3AOH - chains D and X of the 8 polymer chains in the assembly; structure by X-ray diffraction, 4.10 A resolution (low resolution: residue-level contacts below are approximate; hydrogen-bond / salt-bridge calls are withheld).

# Chain D
Name: DNA-directed RNA polymerase subunit beta'
Organism: Thermus thermophilus
Notes: EC 2.7.7.6
UniProt: Q8RQE8 (RPOC_THET8); numbering as in UniProt (aligned over 1-1524)
Sequence (1524 residues; numbered 1 to 1524; the number before each row is that of its first residue):
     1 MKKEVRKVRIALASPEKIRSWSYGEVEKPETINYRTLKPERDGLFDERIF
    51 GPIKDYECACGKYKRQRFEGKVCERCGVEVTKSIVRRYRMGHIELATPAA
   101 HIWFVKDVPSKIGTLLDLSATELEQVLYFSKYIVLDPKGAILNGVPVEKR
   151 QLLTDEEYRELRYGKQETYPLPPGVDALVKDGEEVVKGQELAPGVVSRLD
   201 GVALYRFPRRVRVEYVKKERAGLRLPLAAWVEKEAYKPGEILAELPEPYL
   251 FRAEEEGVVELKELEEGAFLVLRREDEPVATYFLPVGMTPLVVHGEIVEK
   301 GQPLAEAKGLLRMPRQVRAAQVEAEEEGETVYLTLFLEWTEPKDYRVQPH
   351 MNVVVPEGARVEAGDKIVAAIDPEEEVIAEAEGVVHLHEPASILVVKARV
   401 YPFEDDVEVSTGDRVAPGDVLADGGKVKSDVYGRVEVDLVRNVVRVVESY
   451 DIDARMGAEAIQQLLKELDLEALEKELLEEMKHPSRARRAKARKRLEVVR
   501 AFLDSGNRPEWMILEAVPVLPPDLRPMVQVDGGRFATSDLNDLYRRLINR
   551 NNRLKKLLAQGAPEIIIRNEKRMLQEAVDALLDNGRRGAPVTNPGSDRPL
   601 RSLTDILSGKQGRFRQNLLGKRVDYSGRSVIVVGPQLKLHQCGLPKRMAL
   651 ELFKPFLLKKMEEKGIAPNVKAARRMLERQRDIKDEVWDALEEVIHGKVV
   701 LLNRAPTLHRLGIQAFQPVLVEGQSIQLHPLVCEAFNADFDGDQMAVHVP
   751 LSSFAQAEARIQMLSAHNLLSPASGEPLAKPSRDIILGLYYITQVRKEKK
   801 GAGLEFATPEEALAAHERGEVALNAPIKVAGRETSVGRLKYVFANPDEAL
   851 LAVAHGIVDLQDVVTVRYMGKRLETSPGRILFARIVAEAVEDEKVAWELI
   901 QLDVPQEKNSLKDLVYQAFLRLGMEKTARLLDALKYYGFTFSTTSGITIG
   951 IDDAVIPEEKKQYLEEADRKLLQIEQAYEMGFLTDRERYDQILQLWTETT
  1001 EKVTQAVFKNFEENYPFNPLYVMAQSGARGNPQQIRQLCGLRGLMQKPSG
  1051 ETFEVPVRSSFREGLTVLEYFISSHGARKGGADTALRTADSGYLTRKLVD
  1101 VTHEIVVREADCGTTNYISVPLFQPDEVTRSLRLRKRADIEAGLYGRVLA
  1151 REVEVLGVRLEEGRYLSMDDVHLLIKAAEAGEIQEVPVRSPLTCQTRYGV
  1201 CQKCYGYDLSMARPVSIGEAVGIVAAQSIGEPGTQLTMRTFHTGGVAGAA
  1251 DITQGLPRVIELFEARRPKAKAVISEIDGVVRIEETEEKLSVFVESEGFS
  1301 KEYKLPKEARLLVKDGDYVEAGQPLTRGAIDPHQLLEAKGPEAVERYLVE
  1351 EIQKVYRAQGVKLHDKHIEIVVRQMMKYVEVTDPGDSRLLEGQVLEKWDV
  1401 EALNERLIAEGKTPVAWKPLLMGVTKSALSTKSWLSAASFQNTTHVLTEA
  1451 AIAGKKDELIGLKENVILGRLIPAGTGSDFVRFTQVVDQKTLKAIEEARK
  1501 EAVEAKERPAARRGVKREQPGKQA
Not modelled in the structure: 1, 217-339, 527-537, 1238-1252, 1500-1524
Bound ions: Mg2+: D739, D741 (shared with 1 residue of chain Q); Zn2+: C1112, C1194, C1201, C1204

# Chain X
Name: Anti-cleavage anti-GreA transcription factor Gfh1
Organism: Thermus thermophilus
UniProt: Q5SJG6 (Q5SJG6_THET8); residue numbers follow UniProt; this construct covers 1-156
Sequence (156 residues; row label = number of the first residue in the row):
     1 MAREVKLTKAGYERLMQQLERERERLQEATKILQELMESSDDYDDSGLEA
    51 AKQEKARIEARIDSLEDILSRAVILEEGSGEVIGLGSVVELEDPLSGERL
   101 SVQVVSPAEANVLDTPMKISDASPMGKALLGHRVGDVLSLDTPKGRREFR
   151 VVAIHG
Not modelled in the structure: 1-4
UniProt features mapped onto this chain:
  - binding site (Zn(2+)): E20, E24

# Chain D / chain X interface
Pairs across the interface (53; chain D residue first):
  E734(D) with E38(X)
  N737(D) with S40(X)
  D739(D) with D41(X)
  K780(D) with E38(X)
  R783(D) with S39(X); D41(X)
  K908(D) with E35(X)
  K970(D) with L113(X)
  E979(D) with T142(X); P143(X)
  M980(D) with D141(X); T142(X); R147(X)
  G981(D) with P124(X); M125(X)
  F982(D) with L100(X); I119(X); S123(X); P124(X); M125(X)
  L983(D) with S123(X)
  E987(D) with S120(X); S123(X)
  Q991(D) with A110(X); N111(X); V112(X)
  Q994(D) with Q18(X); R61(X)
  T997(D) with R57(X); R61(X)
  E1001(D) with R25(X)
  R1029(D) with S39(X); D41(X); D42(X)
  N1031(D) with I32(X)
  Q1046(D) with Q53(X)
  G1080(D) with E49(X)
  D1083(D) with E49(X)
  T1084(D) with E49(X)
  R1087(D) with Y43(X); L48(X)
  E1127(D) with E66(X)
  Q1235(D) with M37(X); Y43(X); L48(X); K52(X)
  A1358(D) with K55(X)
  Q1359(D) with L33(X); M37(X); K52(X)
  G1360(D) with Q34(X)
  V1361(D) with M37(X)
  K1362(D) with Q34(X)
Also at the interface, not in a pair above, chain D (42 interface residues in all): A738, I974, T984, P1032, Q1033, G1081, V1128, R1133, L1312, R1327, R1357
Also at the interface, not in a pair above, chain X (44 interface residues in all): L19, R23, T30, K31, E54, E59, S70, M117, A122

# In short
The interface between chain D and chain X involves 42 residues on one side and 44 on the other. D739(D) and
D741(D) coordinate Mg2+. C1112(D), C1194(D), C1201(D) and C1204(D) coordinate Zn2+. From UniProt: Zn2+-binding
residues E20(X) and E24(X) on chain X.
Here chain D is DNA-directed RNA polymerase subunit beta' and chain X is Anti-cleavage anti-GreA transcription
factor Gfh1, both from Thermus thermophilus. Entry 3AOH (RNA polymerase-Gfh1 complex (Crystal type 1)) was
determined by X-ray diffraction together with 3AOI from the same study.
